PDB entry 1PP1 | X-ray diffraction, 1.90 A resolution | chain X

# Chain X
Protein: p40 nucleoprotein
Source organism: Borna disease virus
UniProtKB: Q01552 (NCAP_BDV); residue numbers follow UniProt; this construct covers 1-370
Chain sequence (375 residues; each row starts with the number of its first residue; numbers below 1 keep their minus sign (Val-4 is residue -4)):
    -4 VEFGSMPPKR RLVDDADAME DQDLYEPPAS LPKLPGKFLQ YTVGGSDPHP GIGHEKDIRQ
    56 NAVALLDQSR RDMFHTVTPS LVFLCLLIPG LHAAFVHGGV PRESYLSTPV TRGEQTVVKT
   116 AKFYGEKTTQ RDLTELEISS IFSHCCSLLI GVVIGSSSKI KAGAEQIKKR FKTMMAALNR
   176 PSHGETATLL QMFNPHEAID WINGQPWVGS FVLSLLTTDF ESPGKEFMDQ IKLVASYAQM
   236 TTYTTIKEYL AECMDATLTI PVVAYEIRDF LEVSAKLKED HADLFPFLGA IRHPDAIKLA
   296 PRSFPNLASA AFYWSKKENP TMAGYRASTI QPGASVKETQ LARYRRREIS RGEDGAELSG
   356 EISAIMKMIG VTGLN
Not modelled in the structure: -4 to 27, 315-322
Construct notes: cloning artifact (-4 to 0); modified residue (1, 14, 68, 169-170, 187, 223, 235, 249, 317, 361, 363)
Modified residues: Mse1, Mse14, Mse317 (selenomethionine); Mse68, Mse169, Mse170, Mse187, Mse223, Mse235, Mse249, Mse361, Mse363 (selenomethionine; parent Met)

# Overview
Chain X is p40 nucleoprotein (Borna disease virus); the structure, Crystal structure of the Borna Disease
Virus Nucleoprotein, was determined by X-ray diffraction together with 1N93 from the same study.
